5J1K - chain A; structure by X-ray diffraction, 1.81 A resolution.

Chain A:
Name: ToxR-activated gene (TagE)
Organism: Helicobacter pylori
Reference sequence: O26069 (O26069_HELPY); residue numbers follow UniProt; this construct covers 125-308
Chain sequence (216 residues; numbered 101 to 316; the number before each row is that of its first residue):
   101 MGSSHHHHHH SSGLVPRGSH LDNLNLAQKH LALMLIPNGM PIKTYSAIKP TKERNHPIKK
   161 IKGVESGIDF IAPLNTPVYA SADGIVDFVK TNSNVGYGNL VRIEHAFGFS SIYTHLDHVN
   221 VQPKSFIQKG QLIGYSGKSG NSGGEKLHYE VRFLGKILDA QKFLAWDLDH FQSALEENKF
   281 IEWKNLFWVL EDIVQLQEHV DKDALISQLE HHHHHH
Not modelled in the structure: 101-119, 302-316
Sequence notes: initiating methionine (101); expression tag (102-124, 309-316)
From the paper describing this entry:
  - self-association interface (contacts with another copy of this molecule); pairs are residue here / residue on that copy: V294-Q297 (backbone contact)
  - contacts within the chain: Q297-E298 (hydrogen bond)

In short:
The paper reports a self-association interface involving V294 and Q297; contacts within the chain involving
Q297 and E298.
Chain A is ToxR-activated gene (TagE) (Helicobacter pylori); the structure, Crystal structure of Csd2-Csd2
dimer, was determined by X-ray diffraction together with 5J1M from the same study.
